Entry 6XAV (electron microscopy, 7.70 A resolution (low resolution: residue-level contacts below are approximate; hydrogen-bond / salt-bridge calls are withheld)); this record covers chains I and J of the 16 polymer chains in the assembly.

Chain I:
Molecule: DNA-directed RNA polymerase subunit beta
From: Escherichia coli K-12
Notes: EC 2.7.7.6
UniProt: P0A8V2 (RPOB_ECOLI); residues 1-1342 here = UniProt positions 1-1342
Chain sequence (1342 residues; row label = number of the first residue in the row):
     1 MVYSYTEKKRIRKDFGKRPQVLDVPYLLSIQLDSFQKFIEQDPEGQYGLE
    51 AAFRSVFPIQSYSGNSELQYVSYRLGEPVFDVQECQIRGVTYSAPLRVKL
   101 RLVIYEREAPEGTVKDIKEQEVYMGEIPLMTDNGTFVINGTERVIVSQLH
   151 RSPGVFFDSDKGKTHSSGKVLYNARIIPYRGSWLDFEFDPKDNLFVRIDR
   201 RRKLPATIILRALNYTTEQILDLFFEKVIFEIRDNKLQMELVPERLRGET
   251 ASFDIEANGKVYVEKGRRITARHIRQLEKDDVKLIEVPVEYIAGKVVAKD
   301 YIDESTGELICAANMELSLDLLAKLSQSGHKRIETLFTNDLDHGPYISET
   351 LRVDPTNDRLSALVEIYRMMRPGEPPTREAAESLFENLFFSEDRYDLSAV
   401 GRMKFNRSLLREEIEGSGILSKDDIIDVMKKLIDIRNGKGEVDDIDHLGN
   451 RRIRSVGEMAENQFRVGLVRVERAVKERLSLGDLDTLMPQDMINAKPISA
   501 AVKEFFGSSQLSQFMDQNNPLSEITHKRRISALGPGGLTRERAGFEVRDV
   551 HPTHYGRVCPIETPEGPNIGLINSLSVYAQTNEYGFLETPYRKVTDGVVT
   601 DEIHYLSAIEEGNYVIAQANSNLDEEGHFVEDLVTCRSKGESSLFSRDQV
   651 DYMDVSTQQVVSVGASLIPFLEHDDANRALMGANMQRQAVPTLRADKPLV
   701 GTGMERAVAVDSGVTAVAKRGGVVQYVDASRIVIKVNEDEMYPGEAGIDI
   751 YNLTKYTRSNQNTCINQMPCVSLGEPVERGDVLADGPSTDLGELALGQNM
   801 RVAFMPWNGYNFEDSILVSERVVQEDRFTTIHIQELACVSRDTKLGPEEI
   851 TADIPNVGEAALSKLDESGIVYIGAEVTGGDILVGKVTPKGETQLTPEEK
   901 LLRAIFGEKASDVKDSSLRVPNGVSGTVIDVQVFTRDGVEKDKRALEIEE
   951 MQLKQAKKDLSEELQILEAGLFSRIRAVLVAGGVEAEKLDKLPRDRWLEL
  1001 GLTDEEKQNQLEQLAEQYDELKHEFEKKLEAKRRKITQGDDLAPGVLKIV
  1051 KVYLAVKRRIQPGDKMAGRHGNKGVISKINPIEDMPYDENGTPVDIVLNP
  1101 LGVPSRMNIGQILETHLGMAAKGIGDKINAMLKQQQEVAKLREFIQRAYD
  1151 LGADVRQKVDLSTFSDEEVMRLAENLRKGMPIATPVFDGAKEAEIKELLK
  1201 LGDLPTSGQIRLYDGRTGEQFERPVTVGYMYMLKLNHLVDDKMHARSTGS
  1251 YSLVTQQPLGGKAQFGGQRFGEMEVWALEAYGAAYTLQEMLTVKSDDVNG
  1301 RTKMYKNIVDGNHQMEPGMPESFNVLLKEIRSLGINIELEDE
Not modelled in the structure: 892-910, 983-1001
UniProt features mapped onto this chain:
  - modified residue (N6-acetyllysine): Lys-1022, Lys-1200
  - mutagenesis: Ile-561 (I561S: Resistant to antibiotics salinamide A and B), Ile-569 (I569S: Resistant to antibiotics salinamide A and B), Ala-665 (A665E: Resistant to antibiotics salinamide A and B), Asp-675 (D675A/G: Resistant to antibiotics salinamide A and B), Asn-677 (N677H/K: Resistant to antibiotics salinamide A and B), Leu-680 (L680M: Resistant to antibiotics salinamide A and B), Glu-813 (E813K: Disrupts the enzyme's active center)

Chain J:
Molecule: DNA-directed RNA polymerase subunit beta'
From: Escherichia coli K-12
Notes: EC 2.7.7.6
UniProt: P0A8T7 (RPOC_ECOLI); residues 2-1407 here = UniProt positions 2-1407
Chain sequence (1416 residues; row label = number of the first residue in the row):
     1 VKDLLKFLKAQTKTEEFDAIKIALASPDMIRSWSFGEVKKPETINYRTFK
    51 PERDGLFCARIFGPVKDYECLCGKYKRLKHRGVICEKCGVEVTQTKVRRE
   101 RMGHIELASPTAHIWFLKSLPSRIGLLLDMPLRDIERVLYFESYVVIEGG
   151 MTNLERQQILTEEQYLDALEEFGDEFDAKMGAEAIQALLKSMDLEQECEQ
   201 LREELNETNSETKRKKLTKRIKLLEAFVQSGNKPEWMILTVLPVLPPDLR
   251 PLVPLDGGRFATSDLNDLYRRVINRNNRLKRLLDLAAPDIIVRNEKRMLQ
   301 EAVDALLDNGRRGRAITGSNKRPLKSLADMIKGKQGRFRQNLLGKRVDYS
   351 GRSVITVGPYLRLHQCGLPKKMALELFKPFIYGKLELRGLATTIKAAKKM
   401 VEREEAVVWDILDEVIREHPVLLNRAPTLHRLGIQAFEPVLIEGKAIQLH
   451 PLVCAAYNADFDGDQMAVHVPLTLEAQLEARALMMSTNNILSPANGEPII
   501 VPSQDVVLGLYYMTRDCVNAKGEGMVLTGPKEAERLYRSGLASLHARVKV
   551 RITEYEKDANGELVAKTSLKDTTVGRAILWMIVPKGLPYSIVNQALGKKA
   601 ISKMLNTCYRILGLKPTVIFADQIMYTGFAYAARSGASVGIDDMVIPEKK
   651 HEIISEAEAEVAEIQEQFQSGLVTAGERYNKVIDIWAAANDRVSKAMMDN
   701 LQTETVINRDGQEEKQVSFNSIYMMADSGARGSAAQIRQLAGMRGLMAKP
   751 DGSIIETPITANFREGLNVLQYFISTHGARKGLADTALKTANSGYLTRRL
   801 VDVAQDLVVTEDDCGTHEGIMMTPVIEGGDVKEPLRDRVLGRVTAEDVLK
   851 PGTADILVPRNTLLHEQWCDLLEENSVDAVKVRSVVSCDTDFGVCAHCYG
   901 RDLARGHIINKGEAIGVIAAQSIGEPGTQLTMRTFHIGGAASRAAAESSI
   951 QVKNKGSIKLSNVKSVVNSSGKLVITSRNTELKLIDEFGRTKESYKVPYG
  1001 AVLAKGDGEQVAGGETVANWDPHTMPVITEVSGFVRFTDMIDGQTITRQT
  1051 DELTGLSSLVVLDSAERTAGGKDLRPALKIVDAQGNDVLIPGTDMPAQYF
  1101 LPGKAIVQLEDGVQISSGDTLARIPQESGGTKDITGGLPRVADLFEARRP
  1151 KEPAILAEISGIVSFGKETKGKRRLVITPVDGSDPYEEMIPKWRQLNVFE
  1201 GERVERGDVISDGPEAPHDILRLRGVHAVTRYIVNEVQDVYRLQGVKIND
  1251 KHIEVIVRQMLRKATIVNAGSSDFLEGEQVEYSRVKIANRELEANGKVGA
  1301 TYSRDLLGITKASLATESFISAASFQETTRVLTEAAVAGKRDELRGLKEN
  1351 VIVGRLIPAGTGYAYHQDRMRRRAAGEAPAAPQVTAEDASASLAELLNAG
  1401 LGGSDNELEVHHHHHH
Not modelled in the structure: 934-947, 1083-1094, 1127-1135, 1374-1416
Construct notes: expression tag (1, 1408-1416)
UniProt features mapped onto this chain:
  - binding site (Zn(2+)): Cys-70, Cys-72, Cys-85, Cys-88, Cys-814, Cys-888, Cys-895, Cys-898
  - binding site (Mg(2+)): Asp-460, Asp-462, Asp-464
  - modified residue: Lys-983 (N6-acetyllysine)
  - mutagenesis: Gln-504 (Q504P: Resistant to antibiotics salinamide A and B), Asn-690 (N690D: Resistant to antibiotics salinamide A and B), Met-697 (M697V: Resistant to antibiotics salinamide A and B), Ala-735 (A735T: Resistant to antibiotics salinamide A and B), Arg-738 (R738C/H/P/S: Resistant to antibiotics salinamide A and B), Ala-748 (A748E: Resistant to antibiotics salinamide A and B), Pro-758 (P758S/T: Resistant to antibiotics salinamide A and B), Phe-763 (F763C: Resistant to antibiotics salinamide A and B), Ser-775 (S775A: Resistant to antibiotics salinamide A and B), Ala-779 (A779T/V: Resistant to antibiotics salinamide A and B), Arg-780 (R780C: Resistant to antibiotics salinamide A and B), Gly-782 (G782A/C: Resistant to antibiotics salinamide A and B), 1 further mutagenesis entry in UniProt

Interface between chain I and chain J:
Pairs across the interface - 310 pairs, chain I then chain J:
  Lys-163(I) / Lys-1151(J)
  Phe-545(I) / Lys-781(J)
  Phe-545(I) / Arg-933(J)
  Arg-548(I) / Arg-780(J)
  Arg-548(I) / Leu-788(J)
  Asp-549(I) / Pro-750(J)
  Asp-549(I) / Arg-780(J)
  Val-550(I) / Phe-773(J)
  Val-550(I) / His-777(J)
  Val-550(I) / Arg-780(J)
  His-551(I) / Phe-773(J)
  Tyr-555(I) / Val-769(J)
  Pro-560(I) / Phe-773(J)
  Pro-560(I) / Thr-776(J)
  Pro-560(I) / Arg-780(J)
  Ile-561(I) / Tyr-772(J)
  Ile-561(I) / Thr-776(J)
  Thr-563(I) / Arg-780(J)
  Gly-566(I) / Ala-787(J)
  Ile-569(I) / Leu-783(J)
  Ile-569(I) / Ala-784(J)
  Gln-618(I) / Asn-768(J)
  Gln-618(I) / Val-769(J)
  Gln-618(I) / Leu-770(J)
  Asn-620(I) / Asn-768(J)
  Asn-620(I) / Val-769(J)
  Arg-637(I) / Leu-770(J)
  Ser-642(I) / Thr-757(J)
  Val-660(I) / Val-769(J)
  Leu-671(I) / Tyr-772(J)
  Glu-672(I) / Gly-766(J)
  Glu-672(I) / Leu-767(J)
  His-673(I) / Phe-763(J)
  His-673(I) / Arg-764(J)
  His-673(I) / Glu-765(J)
  Asp-674(I) / Phe-763(J)
  Asp-674(I) / Tyr-772(J)
  Asp-675(I) / Phe-763(J)
  Asp-675(I) / Tyr-772(J)
  Ala-676(I) / Ala-779(J)
  Asn-677(I) / Leu-783(J)
  Ala-679(I) / Tyr-772(J)
  Phe-804(I) / Ser-638(J)
  Pro-806(I) / Ala-632(J)
  Pro-806(I) / Ala-633(J)
  Trp-807(I) / Ala-633(J)
  Asn-808(I) / Pro-359(J)
  Asn-808(I) / Phe-629(J)
  Asn-808(I) / Ala-633(J)
  Gly-809(I) / Val-357(J)
  Gly-809(I) / Pro-359(J)
  Gly-809(I) / Phe-629(J)
  Tyr-810(I) / Pro-359(J)
  Phe-812(I) / Val-357(J)
  Phe-812(I) / Pro-451(J)
  Phe-812(I) / Phe-461(J)
  Phe-812(I) / Ser-503(J)
  Phe-812(I) / Gln-504(J)
  Phe-812(I) / Asp-505(J)
  Glu-813(I) / Asp-460(J)
  Glu-813(I) / Phe-461(J)
  Glu-813(I) / Gln-504(J)
  Glu-813(I) / Arg-731(J)
  Asp-814(I) / Phe-461(J)
  Ser-815(I) / Val-357(J)
  Ser-815(I) / Phe-461(J)
  Arg-841(I) / Asp-256(J)
  Arg-841(I) / Arg-259(J)
  Lys-844(I) / Tyr-46(J)
  Lys-844(I) / Arg-47(J)
  Leu-845(I) / Arg-47(J)
  Lys-890(I) / Phe-49(J)
  Gln-1061(I) / Lys-445(J)
  Pro-1062(I) / Ala-446(J)
  Gly-1063(I) / Val-354(J)
  Lys-1065(I) / Asp-462(J)
  Lys-1073(I) / Asp-462(J)
  Gly-1074(I) / Phe-461(J)
  Val-1075(I) / Phe-461(J)
  Ile-1076(I) / Thr-356(J)
  Pro-1100(I) / Ala-637(J)
  Pro-1100(I) / Val-639(J)
  Leu-1101(I) / Gln-504(J)
  Leu-1101(I) / Leu-508(J)
  Leu-1101(I) / Met-725(J)
  Leu-1101(I) / Ala-730(J)
  Leu-1101(I) / Arg-731(J)
  Val-1103(I) / Val-639(J)
  Pro-1104(I) / Met-725(J)
  Pro-1104(I) / Gln-736(J)
  Ser-1105(I) / Arg-731(J)
  Ser-1105(I) / Gln-736(J)
  Arg-1106(I) / Arg-731(J)
  Met-1107(I) / Gln-739(J)
  Met-1107(I) / Leu-740(J)
  Met-1107(I) / Phe-763(J)
  Ile-1109(I) / Met-644(J)
  Ile-1109(I) / Leu-740(J)
  Ile-1109(I) / Phe-763(J)
  Ile-1112(I) / Gly-640(J)
  Ile-1112(I) / Ile-641(J)
  His-1116(I) / Ile-641(J)
  Phe-1187(I) / Leu-767(J)
  Phe-1187(I) / Asn-768(J)
  Phe-1187(I) / Tyr-772(J)
  Glu-1192(I) / Ile-641(J)
  Glu-1192(I) / Asp-642(J)
  Glu-1192(I) / Arg-764(J)
  Ser-1207(I) / Asp-642(J)
  Gln-1209(I) / Ser-638(J)
  Gln-1209(I) / Asp-643(J)
  Glu-1219(I) / Arg-634(J)
  Phe-1221(I) / Ala-633(J)
  Phe-1221(I) / Arg-634(J)
  Glu-1222(I) / Arg-634(J)
  Glu-1222(I) / Ser-635(J)
  Glu-1222(I) / Gly-636(J)
  Arg-1223(I) / Ser-635(J)
  Arg-1223(I) / Gly-636(J)
  Arg-1223(I) / Phe-719(J)
  Arg-1223(I) / Asn-720(J)
  Arg-1223(I) / Ser-721(J)
  Arg-1223(I) / Met-724(J)
  Pro-1224(I) / Ser-638(J)
  Val-1225(I) / Gly-636(J)
  Val-1225(I) / Ser-638(J)
  Thr-1226(I) / Ser-638(J)
  Thr-1226(I) / Val-639(J)
  Thr-1226(I) / Gly-640(J)
  Val-1239(I) / Ser-353(J)
  Val-1239(I) / Val-354(J)
  Val-1239(I) / Lys-445(J)
  Asp-1240(I) / Lys-445(J)
  Lys-1242(I) / Arg-352(J)
  Lys-1242(I) / Val-354(J)
  Lys-1242(I) / Gln-465(J)
  Met-1243(I) / Arg-352(J)
  Met-1243(I) / Ser-353(J)
  Met-1243(I) / Met-372(J)
  Met-1243(I) / Lys-445(J)
  His-1244(I) / Gly-351(J)
  His-1244(I) / Arg-352(J)
  His-1244(I) / Met-372(J)
  Ala-1245(I) / Ser-350(J)
  Ala-1245(I) / Glu-375(J)
  Arg-1246(I) / Asp-348(J)
  Arg-1246(I) / Tyr-349(J)
  Arg-1246(I) / Ser-350(J)
  Arg-1246(I) / Glu-375(J)
  Arg-1246(I) / Leu-376(J)
  Ser-1247(I) / Asp-348(J)
  Ser-1247(I) / Tyr-349(J)
  Ser-1247(I) / Glu-375(J)
  Ser-1247(I) / Leu-376(J)
  Thr-1248(I) / Tyr-349(J)
  Tyr-1251(I) / Asp-348(J)
  Leu-1253(I) / Arg-99(J)
  Val-1254(I) / Arg-99(J)
  Val-1254(I) / Arg-337(J)
  Gln-1256(I) / Arg-99(J)
  Gln-1257(I) / Asn-341(J)
  Gln-1257(I) / Lys-345(J)
  Pro-1258(I) / Arg-346(J)
  Pro-1258(I) / Asp-348(J)
  Leu-1259(I) / Arg-346(J)
  Gly-1260(I) / Arg-346(J)
  Phe-1265(I) / Glu-375(J)
  Gly-1267(I) / Arg-346(J)
  Gly-1267(I) / Val-347(J)
  Gln-1268(I) / Arg-346(J)
  Gln-1268(I) / Val-347(J)
  Gln-1268(I) / Ser-350(J)
  Gln-1268(I) / Gly-351(J)
  Gln-1268(I) / Arg-352(J)
  Arg-1269(I) / Arg-339(J)
  Arg-1269(I) / Gln-340(J)
  Arg-1269(I) / Gly-344(J)
  Arg-1269(I) / Arg-346(J)
  Phe-1270(I) / Gly-344(J)
  Phe-1270(I) / Lys-345(J)
  Gly-1271(I) / Gly-344(J)
  Glu-1272(I) / Leu-343(J)
  Glu-1272(I) / Arg-798(J)
  Met-1273(I) / Thr-428(J)
  Glu-1274(I) / Asn-424(J)
  Glu-1274(I) / Ala-426(J)
  Glu-1274(I) / Thr-428(J)
  Glu-1274(I) / Ile-434(J)
  Val-1275(I) / Leu-343(J)
  Trp-1276(I) / Val-801(J)
  Trp-1276(I) / Val-917(J)
  Trp-1276(I) / Gln-921(J)
  Ala-1277(I) / Ile-434(J)
  Ala-1277(I) / Gln-921(J)
  Glu-1279(I) / Gln-805(J)
  Glu-1279(I) / Ala-914(J)
  Glu-1279(I) / Val-917(J)
  Ala-1280(I) / Arg-431(J)
  Ala-1280(I) / Ile-918(J)
  Tyr-1281(I) / Arg-431(J)
  Tyr-1281(I) / Ile-434(J)
  Tyr-1281(I) / Leu-483(J)
  Tyr-1281(I) / Met-484(J)
  Tyr-1281(I) / Asn-489(J)
  Gly-1282(I) / Glu-479(J)
  Gly-1282(I) / Leu-483(J)
  Gly-1282(I) / Gly-1360(J)
  Gly-1282(I) / Thr-1361(J)
  Ala-1283(I) / Glu-479(J)
  Ala-1284(I) / Glu-479(J)
  Ala-1284(I) / Leu-1356(J)
  Ala-1284(I) / Thr-1361(J)
  Ala-1284(I) / Gly-1362(J)
  Tyr-1285(I) / Glu-475(J)
  Tyr-1285(I) / Glu-479(J)
  Tyr-1285(I) / Leu-1356(J)
  Tyr-1285(I) / Thr-1361(J)
  Thr-1286(I) / Ala-476(J)
  Thr-1286(I) / Glu-479(J)
  Leu-1287(I) / Val-1351(J)
  Leu-1287(I) / Ile-1357(J)
  Gln-1288(I) / Arg-1355(J)
  Gln-1288(I) / Leu-1356(J)
  Glu-1289(I) / Pro-471(J)
  Glu-1289(I) / Leu-472(J)
  Glu-1289(I) / Thr-473(J)
  Glu-1289(I) / Ala-476(J)
  Met-1290(I) / Val-347(J)
  Leu-1291(I) / Lys-345(J)
  Leu-1291(I) / Val-1351(J)
  Thr-1292(I) / Gly-1354(J)
  Lys-1294(I) / Arg-346(J)
  Lys-1294(I) / Val-347(J)
  Lys-1294(I) / Asp-348(J)
  Lys-1294(I) / Val-470(J)
  Lys-1294(I) / Leu-472(J)
  Ser-1295(I) / Lys-345(J)
  Asp-1296(I) / Asn-341(J)
  Asp-1296(I) / Lys-345(J)
  Asn-1299(I) / Leu-8(J)
  Asn-1299(I) / Lys-9(J)
  Asn-1299(I) / Thr-12(J)
  Lys-1303(I) / Lys-6(J)
  Met-1304(I) / Leu-472(J)
  Met-1304(I) / Thr-473(J)
  Tyr-1305(I) / Tyr-349(J)
  Tyr-1305(I) / Pro-379(J)
  Tyr-1305(I) / Tyr-382(J)
  Lys-1306(I) / Leu-4(J)
  Ile-1308(I) / Pro-379(J)
  Ile-1308(I) / Phe-380(J)
  Val-1309(I) / Pro-379(J)
  Val-1309(I) / Gly-383(J)
  His-1313(I) / Phe-380(J)
  His-1313(I) / Leu-472(J)
  His-1313(I) / Thr-473(J)
  His-1313(I) / Leu-474(J)
  Met-1315(I) / Thr-473(J)
  Met-1319(I) / Glu-15(J)
  Met-1319(I) / Phe-17(J)
  Pro-1320(I) / Lys-345(J)
  Pro-1320(I) / Val-1353(J)
  Glu-1321(I) / Arg-99(J)
  Ser-1322(I) / Asn-341(J)
  Ser-1322(I) / Leu-342(J)
  Phe-1323(I) / Ile-20(J)
  Val-1325(I) / Leu-249(J)
  Val-1325(I) / Arg-337(J)
  Leu-1326(I) / Ile-331(J)
  Leu-1326(I) / Phe-338(J)
  Leu-1326(I) / Leu-342(J)
  Lys-1328(I) / Glu-100(J)
  Lys-1328(I) / Leu-245(J)
  Lys-1328(I) / Leu-249(J)
  Glu-1329(I) / Leu-245(J)
  Glu-1329(I) / Met-330(J)
  Glu-1329(I) / Ile-331(J)
  Glu-1329(I) / Arg-337(J)
  Arg-1331(I) / Trp-33(J)
  Ser-1332(I) / Met-102(J)
  Ser-1332(I) / Pro-243(J)
  Ser-1332(I) / Leu-245(J)
  Leu-1333(I) / Trp-115(J)
  Leu-1333(I) / Leu-307(J)
  Leu-1333(I) / Leu-327(J)
  Gly-1334(I) / Ala-25(J)
  Ile-1335(I) / Ile-22(J)
  Ile-1335(I) / Ala-23(J)
  Ile-1335(I) / Ala-25(J)
  Asn-1336(I) / Ile-22(J)
  Asn-1336(I) / Ala-23(J)
  Asn-1336(I) / Leu-24(J)
  Asn-1336(I) / Ala-25(J)
  Asn-1336(I) / Trp-33(J)
  Ile-1337(I) / Ile-20(J)
  Ile-1337(I) / Lys-21(J)
  Glu-1338(I) / Ile-20(J)
  Glu-1338(I) / Lys-21(J)
  Leu-1339(I) / Phe-17(J)
  Leu-1339(I) / Ile-20(J)
  Glu-1340(I) / Phe-17(J)
  Glu-1340(I) / Asp-18(J)
  Glu-1340(I) / Ala-19(J)
  Glu-1340(I) / Lys-21(J)
  Glu-1340(I) / Arg-1341(J)
  Asp-1341(I) / Asp-18(J)
  Glu-1342(I) / Glu-16(J)
  Glu-1342(I) / Phe-17(J)
  Glu-1342(I) / Asp-18(J)
  Glu-1342(I) / Arg-1373(J)
Other interface residues (no listed pair), chain I (162 interface residues in all): Ser-166, Pro-552, Cys-559, Gly-570, Thr-635, Thr-657, Leu-680, Met-805, Val-839, Ser-1077, Leu-1113, Lys-1196, Thr-1255, Leu-1278, Val-1293, Arg-1301, Pro-1317, Gly-1318
Other interface residues (no listed pair), chain J (186 interface residues in all): Lys-2, Asp-3, Leu-5, His-113, Leu-239, Val-244, Pro-251, Ile-355, Tyr-360, Lys-371, Lys-378, Lys-398, Leu-422, Arg-425, Leu-429, His-430, Leu-432, Ala-467, His-469, Gln-477, Tyr-512, Tyr-537, Arg-538, Arg-744, Ile-755, Ser-775, Thr-797, Glu-913, Trp-1193, Leu-1332, Ala-1336, Leu-1347, Ile-1352

Summary:
162 residues of chain I and 186 residues of chain J are in contact. Curated annotation (UniProt) lists 7
mutagenesis sites on chain I; 8 Zn2+-binding residues, 3 Mg2+-binding residues and 13 mutagenesis sites on
chain J.
Here chain I is DNA-directed RNA polymerase subunit beta and chain J is DNA-directed RNA polymerase subunit
beta', both from Escherichia coli K-12. Entry 6XAV (CryoEM Structure of E. coli Rho-dependent Transcription
Pre-termination Complex bound with NusG) was determined by electron microscopy, deposited together with 6XAS.
